PDB entry 9F0E | X-ray diffraction, 1.85 A resolution | chains A and B of the 3 polymer chains in the assembly

Chain A (and B):
Protein: Transcription factor CBF/NF-Y/archaeal histone domain-containing protein
Organism: Bdellovibrio bacteriovorus HD100
Notes: chain B of this document is another copy of the same molecule, construct and numbering; everything in this record applies to it too
UniProtKB: Q6MRM1 (Q6MRM1_BDEBA); residues 1-64 here = UniProt positions 1-64
Sequence (66 residues; each row starts with the number of its first residue; numbers below 1 keep their minus sign (Gly-1 is residue -1)):
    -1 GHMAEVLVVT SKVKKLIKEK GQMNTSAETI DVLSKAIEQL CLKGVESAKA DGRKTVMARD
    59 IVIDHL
Disordered / not traced: -1 to 2, 62-64
Construct notes: expression tag (-1 to 0)
Reported in the primary citation:
  - binding site for the 20-nt DNA strand: Thr8, Ser9, Lys10

Interface between chain A and chain B:
Contacting residue pairs - 78 pairs, chain A then chain B:
  Val4(A) with Val7(B); Lys10(B)
  Leu5(A) with Val6(B); Val7(B), hydrogen bond (backbone-backbone); Lys10(B)
  Val6(A) with Leu5(B); Val7(B); Ile35(B), hydrophobic
  Val7(A) with Val4(B); Leu5(B), hydrogen bond (backbone-backbone); Val6(B)
  Lys10(A) with Val4(B); Leu5(B)
  Val11(A) with Ile35(B), hydrophobic; Cys39(B), hydrophobic
  Leu14(A) with Cys39(B), hydrophobic
  Ile15(A) with Cys39(B), hydrophobic; Val54(B), hydrophobic
  Lys18(A) with Leu40(B)
  Gly19(A) with Val43(B)
  Met21(A) with Val43(B), hydrophobic; Ala46(B), hydrophobic; Lys47(B); Arg51(B); Lys52(B); Val54(B), hydrophobic
  Asn22(A) with Lys52(B), hydrogen bond (backbone-backbone); Thr53(B); Val54(B), hydrogen bond (backbone-backbone)
  Thr23(A) with Val54(B)
  Ser24(A) with Thr53(B); Val54(B), hydrogen bond (backbone-backbone); Met55(B); Ala56(B)
  Glu26(A) with Ala56(B)
  Thr27(A) with Val54(B), hydrogen bond (side chain-backbone); Met55(B), hydrogen bond (side chain-backbone); Ala56(B), hydrogen bond (side chain-backbone); Ile59(B)
  Val30(A) with Ala56(B), hydrophobic; Ile59(B), hydrophobic
  Leu31(A) with Ile35(B); Leu38(B), hydrophobic; Cys39(B), hydrophobic
  Ile35(A) with Val6(B), hydrophobic; Val11(B), hydrophobic; Leu31(B); Ile35(B), hydrophobic
  Leu38(A) with Leu31(B), hydrophobic
  Cys39(A) with Val11(B), hydrophobic; Leu14(B), hydrophobic; Ile15(B), hydrophobic; Leu31(B), hydrophobic
  Leu40(A) with Lys18(B)
  Val43(A) with Gly19(B); Met21(B), hydrophobic
  Ala46(A) with Met21(B), hydrophobic
  Lys47(A) with Met21(B)
  Arg51(A) with Met21(B)
  Lys52(A) with Met21(B); Asn22(B), hydrogen bond (backbone-backbone)
  Thr53(A) with Asn22(B); Ser24(B)
  Val54(A) with Ile15(B), hydrophobic; Met21(B), hydrophobic; Asn22(B), hydrogen bond (backbone-backbone); Thr23(B); Ser24(B), hydrogen bond (backbone-backbone); Thr27(B), hydrogen bond (backbone-side chain)
  Met55(A) with Ser24(B); Thr27(B), hydrogen bond (backbone-side chain)
  Ala56(A) with Ser24(B); Glu26(B); Thr27(B), hydrogen bond (backbone-side chain); Val30(B), hydrophobic
  Ile59(A) with Thr27(B); Val30(B), hydrophobic; Leu31(B), hydrophobic
Also at the interface, not in a pair above, chain A (35 interface residues in all): Ala34, Glu36, Ile61
Also at the interface, not in a pair above, chain B (36 interface residues in all): Gln20, Ala34, Glu36, Ile61

In short:
35 residues of chain A face 36 of chain B across their interface; the contacts include 14 hydrogen bonds.
Polar contacts include Thr27(A)-Val54(B), Thr27(A)-Met55(B) and Thr27(A)-Ala56(B). From the paper: a binding
site for the 20-nt DNA strand at Thr8(A), Ser9(A) and Lys10(A).
Chain A and chain B are both Transcription factor CBF/NF-Y/archaeal histone domain-containing protein
(Bdellovibrio bacteriovorus HD100); the structure, Bacterial histone protein HBb from Bdellovibrio
bacteriovorus bound to DNA, was determined by X-ray diffraction (same publication as 9EZZ and 8CMP).
